Entry 2Q0J (X-ray diffraction, 2.10 A resolution); this record covers chain A.

Chain A:
Molecule: Quinolone signal response protein
Source organism: Pseudomonas aeruginosa
UniProtKB: Q02IG5 (Q02IG5_PSEAB); residue numbers follow UniProt; this construct covers 1-301
Sequence (321 residues; row label = number of the first residue in the row; numbers below 1 keep their minus sign (Met-19 is residue -19)):
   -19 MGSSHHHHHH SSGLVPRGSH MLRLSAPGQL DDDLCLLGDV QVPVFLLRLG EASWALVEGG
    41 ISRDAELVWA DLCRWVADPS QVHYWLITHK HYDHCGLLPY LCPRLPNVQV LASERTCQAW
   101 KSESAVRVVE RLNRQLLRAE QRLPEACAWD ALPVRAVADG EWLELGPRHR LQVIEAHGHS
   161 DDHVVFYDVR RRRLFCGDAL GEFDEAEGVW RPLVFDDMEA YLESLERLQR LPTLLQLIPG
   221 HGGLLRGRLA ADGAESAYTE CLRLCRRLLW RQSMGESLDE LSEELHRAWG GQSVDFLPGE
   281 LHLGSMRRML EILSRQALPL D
Disordered / not traced: -19 to -9
Differences from the reference sequence: expression tag (-19 to 0)
Metal / ion sites: Fe ion site 1: His69, His71, His159, Asp178; Fe ion site 2: Asp73, His74, Asp178, His221 (together with benzoic acid)
Residues lining bound ligands: benzoic acid (BEZ): Asp73, His74, His159, Asp178, Glu182, Leu193, Phe195, His221, Ser273, Phe276, Leu277, His282, Ser285, Met286

Summary:
Bound to chain A: benzoic acid. His69, His71, His159 and Asp178 form the Fe ion site 1. Asp73, His74, Asp178
and His221 coordinate Fe ion site 2.
Chain A is Quinolone signal response protein (Pseudomonas aeruginosa); the structure, Structure of Pseudomonas
Quinolone Signal Response Protein PqsE, was determined by X-ray diffraction together with 3DH8 and 2Q0I from
the same study.
